Entry 4Q7J (X-ray diffraction, 2.90 A resolution); this record covers chains C and D of the 4 polymer chains in the assembly.

# Chain C
Protein: Q beta replicase
Organism: Enterobacteria phage Qbeta
UniProt: Q8LTE0 (Q8LTE0_BPQBE); residues 1-588 here correspond to UniProt positions 2-589 (UniProt number = residue number + 1)
Amino-acid sequence (594 residues; each row starts with the number of its first residue):
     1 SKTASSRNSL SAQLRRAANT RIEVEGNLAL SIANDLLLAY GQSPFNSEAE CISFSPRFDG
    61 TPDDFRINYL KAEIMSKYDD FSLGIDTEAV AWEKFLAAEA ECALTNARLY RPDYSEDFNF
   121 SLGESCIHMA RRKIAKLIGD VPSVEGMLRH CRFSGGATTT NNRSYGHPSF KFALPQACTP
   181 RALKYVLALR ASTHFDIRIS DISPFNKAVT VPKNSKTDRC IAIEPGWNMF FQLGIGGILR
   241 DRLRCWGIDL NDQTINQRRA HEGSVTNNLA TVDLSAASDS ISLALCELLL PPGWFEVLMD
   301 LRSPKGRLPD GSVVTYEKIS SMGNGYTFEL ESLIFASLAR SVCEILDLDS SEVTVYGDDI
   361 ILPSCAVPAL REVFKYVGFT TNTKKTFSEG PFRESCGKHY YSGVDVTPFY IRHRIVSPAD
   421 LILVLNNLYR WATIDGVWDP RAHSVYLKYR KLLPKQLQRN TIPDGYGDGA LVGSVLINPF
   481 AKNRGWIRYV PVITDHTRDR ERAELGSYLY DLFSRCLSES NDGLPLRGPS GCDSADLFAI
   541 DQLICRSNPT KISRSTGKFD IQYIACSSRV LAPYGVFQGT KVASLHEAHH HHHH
Disordered / not traced: 1-7, 522-536, 570-594
Sequence notes: expression tag (589-594)

# Chain D
Protein: 30S ribosomal protein S1
Organism: Escherichia coli
UniProt: P0AG67 (RS1_ECOLI); residues 1-273 here = UniProt positions 1-273
Amino-acid sequence (281 residues; each row starts with the number of its first residue):
     1 MTESFAQLFE ESLKEIETRP GSIVRGVVVA IDKDVVLVDA GLKSESAIPA EQFKNAQGEL
    61 EIQVGDEVDV ALDAVEDGFG ETLLSREKAK RHEAWITLEK AYEDAETVTG VINGKVKGGF
   121 TVELNGIRAF LPGSLVDVRP VRDTLHLEGK ELEFKVIKLD QKRNNVVVSR RAVIESENSA
   181 ERDQLLENLQ EGMEVKGIVK NLTDYGAFVD LGGVDGLLHI TDMAWKRVKH PSEIVNVGDE
   241 ITVKVLKFDR ERTRVSLGLK QLGEDPWVAI AKRLEHHHHH H
Disordered / not traced: 1-2, 180-281
Sequence notes: expression tag (274-281)
Swiss-Prot annotation at these positions:
  - binding site (RNA): Arg-139, Arg-142
  - modified residue: Lys-229 (N6-acetyllysine)
  - mutagenesis: Arg-139 (R139A/K: Loss of RNAylation by T4 ADP-ribosyltransferase ModB), Tyr-205 (Y205A: Decreased binding of Q beta-derived M-site RNA, 80% synthesis of (-) strand RNA, in construct expressing residues 1-273), Phe-208 (F208A: Decreased binding of Q beta-derived M-site RNA, 50% synthesis of (-) strand RNA, in construct expressing residues 1-273), His-219 (H219A: Decreased binding of Q beta-derived M-site RNA, 40% synthesis of (-) strand RNA, in construct expressing residues 1-273), Arg-254 (R254A: Decreased binding of Q beta-derived M-site RNA, 40% synthesis of (-) strand RNA, in construct expressing residues 1-273)
What the authors report for this chain:
  - mutagenesis - Y205A (greater than 2.4 uM), F208A (greater than 2.4 uM), H219A (greater than 2.4 uM), R254A (greater than 2.4 uM): decreased binding to M-site RNA
  - mutagenesis - Y205A, F208A, H219A, R254A: decreased catalytic activity
  - mutagenesis - Y205A, F208A, H219A, R254A: unchanged binding to Q beta replicase (chain C)

# Interface between chain C and chain D
Contacting residue pairs (71):
  Ala-103(C) with Arg-86(D)
  Asn-106(C) with Arg-86(D)
  Leu-109(C) with Arg-128(D), hydrogen bond (backbone-side chain)
  Tyr-110(C) with Arg-86(D); Glu-87(D); Arg-91(D); Gly-126(D); Arg-128(D), hydrogen bond (backbone-side chain)
  Arg-111(C) with Arg-86(D), hydrogen bond (side chain-backbone); Lys-90(D)
  Pro-112(C) with Glu-123(D)
  Tyr-114(C) with Val-111(D); Asn-113(D), hydrogen bond; Glu-123(D), hydrogen bond
  Ser-121(C) with Asn-113(D), hydrogen bond (side chain-backbone); Gly-114(D); Glu-148(D), hydrogen bond
  Glu-124(C) with Asn-113(D); Arg-128(D), salt bridge
  Ser-125(C) with Gly-114(D); Lys-115(D), hydrogen bond (side chain-backbone)
  His-128(C) with Val-116(D); Thr-121(D); Phe-130(D)
  Arg-131(C) with Asn-164(D), hydrogen bond (side chain-backbone); Asn-165(D), hydrogen bond
  Asp-140(C) with Arg-163(D), salt bridge
  Val-144(C) with Phe-9(D), hydrophobic
  Glu-145(C) with Ala-6(D)
  Leu-148(C) with Phe-5(D), hydrophobic; Phe-9(D), hydrophobic
  Pro-180(C) with Val-75(D); Glu-76(D); Asp-77(D)
  Arg-181(C) with Glu-81(D), salt bridge
  Lys-184(C) with Leu-13(D); Ile-16(D); Glu-17(D), salt bridge
  Tyr-185(C) with Phe-9(D)
  Leu-187(C) with Arg-25(D)
  Ala-188(C) with Phe-9(D); Ser-12(D); Leu-13(D)
  Leu-189(C) with Phe-9(D)
  Arg-190(C) with Asp-39(D), salt bridge; Gly-41(D)
  Ala-191(C) with Leu-8(D); Ser-12(D)
  Ser-192(C) with Phe-5(D); Leu-8(D)
  Ile-197(C) with Gly-41(D)
  Arg-198(C) with Asp-39(D), salt bridge; Gly-41(D); Leu-42(D)
  Ile-199(C) with Gly-41(D), hydrogen bond (backbone-backbone); Leu-42(D); Lys-43(D), hydrogen bond (backbone-backbone)
  Ile-202(C) with Val-75(D)
  Pro-204(C) with Val-75(D); Asp-77(D)
  Phe-231(C) with Phe-9(D), hydrophobic
  Leu-283(C) with Leu-84(D), hydrophobic
  Glu-287(C) with Glu-87(D); Arg-91(D), salt bridge
  Leu-288(C) with Arg-128(D)
  Pro-292(C) with Lys-162(D); Asn-164(D)
  Lys-305(C) with Leu-83(D)
  Thr-315(C) with Leu-83(D)
  Glu-317(C) with Arg-86(D), salt bridge
  Cys-516(C) with Phe-5(D), hydrophobic
Interface residues without a listed pair, chain C (50 interface residues in all): Cys-102, Ala-107, Phe-120, Met-147, Leu-183, Ser-200, Ser-203, Phe-513, Leu-517, Glu-519
Interface residues without a listed pair, chain D (42 interface residues in all): Glu-3, Glu-10, Val-24, Asn-125
From the paper, about this interface:
  - pairs named by the authors: Tyr-110(C)/Glu-87(D), Arg-111(C)/Arg-86(D) (hydrogen bond), Tyr-114(C)/Glu-123(D) (hydrogen bond), Ser-121(C)/Glu-148(D) (hydrogen bond), Glu-124(C)/Arg-128(D) (hydrogen bond), Arg-131(C)/Asn-165(D) (hydrogen bond), Asp-140(C)/Arg-163(D) (hydrogen bond), Arg-181(C)/Glu-81(D) (hydrogen bond), Arg-190(C)/Asp-39(D) (hydrogen bond), Arg-198(C)/Asp-39(D) (hydrogen bond), Ile-199(C)/Gly-41(D) (backbone contact), Glu-287(C)/Arg-91(D) (hydrogen bond), Lys-43(D)/Ile-199(C) (backbone contact), Asn-113(D)/Tyr-114(C) (hydrogen bond)
  - interface residues, chain D: Phe-5(D), Phe-9(D), Leu-13(D), Ile-16(D)

# In short
50 residues of chain C and 42 residues of chain D are in contact, with 12 hydrogen bonds and 8 salt bridges.
Among the polar pairs are Glu-124(C)/Arg-128(D), Asp-140(C)/Arg-163(D) and Arg-181(C)/Glu-81(D). The authors
report a contact between Tyr-110(C) and Glu-87(D); hydrogen bonds between Arg-111(C) and Arg-86(D), Tyr-114(C)
and Glu-123(D) and Ser-121(C) and Glu-148(D) among others; backbone contacts between Ile-199(C) and Gly-41(D)
and Lys-43(D) and Ile-199(C). The paper reports that Y205A, F208A and H219A of chain D, among others, reduce
binding to M-site RNA; interface residues Phe-5(D), Phe-9(D) and Leu-13(D) among others.
Here chain C is Q beta replicase (Enterobacteria phage Qbeta) and chain D is 30S ribosomal protein S1
(Escherichia coli). Entry 4Q7J (Complex structure of viral RNA polymerase) was determined by X-ray
diffraction.
